Entry 8QHG (X-ray diffraction, 1.91 A resolution); this record covers chain A.

# Chain A
Name: Carbonic anhydrase 2
From: Homo sapiens
UniProtKB: P00918 (CAH2_HUMAN); the author numbering skips numbers that UniProt does not, so the offset changes along the chain: 1-125 = UniProt 1-125; 127-261 = UniProt 126-260
Chain sequence (266 residues; numbered -5 to 261; 1 number in that range is skipped by the numbering (no residue carries it; nothing is unmodelled there); the number before each row is that of its first residue; numbers below 1 keep their minus sign (His-5 is residue -5)):
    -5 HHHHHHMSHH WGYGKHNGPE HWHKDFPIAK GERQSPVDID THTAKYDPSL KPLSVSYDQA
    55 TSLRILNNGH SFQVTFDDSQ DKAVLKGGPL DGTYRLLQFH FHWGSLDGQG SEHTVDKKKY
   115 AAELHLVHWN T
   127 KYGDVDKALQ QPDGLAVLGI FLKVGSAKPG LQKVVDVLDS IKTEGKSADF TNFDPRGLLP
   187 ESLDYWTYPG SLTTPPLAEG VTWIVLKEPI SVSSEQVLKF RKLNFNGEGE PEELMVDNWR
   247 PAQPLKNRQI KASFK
Unresolved in the structure: 0-2
Sequence notes: expression tag (-5 to 0); engineered mutation Ser65 (Ala in P00918), Gln67 (Asn in P00918), Thr69 (Glu in P00918), Leu91 (Ile in P00918), Val131 (Phe130 in P00918), Asp132 (Gly131 in P00918), Leu135 (Val134 in P00918), Glu170 (Lys169 in P00918), Ala204 (Leu203 in P00918), Gly206 (Cys205 in P00918)
Metal / ion sites: Ni2+: His-5, His-3, His-1, Asp132; Zn2+: His94, His96, His119 (together with 2,4-dichloro-5-sulfamoylbenzoic acid)
Residues lining bound ligands: 2,4-dichloro-5-sulfamoylbenzoic acid (V8I): Asn62, His64, Gln67, Gln92, His94, His96, Glu106, His119, Val121, Leu141, Val143, Ser197, Leu198, Thr199, Thr200, Val207, Trp209
Curated features (UniProtKB/Swiss-Prot):
  - active site: His64 (Proton donor/acceptor)
  - binding site (Zn(2+)): His94, His96, His119
  - binding site (substrate): Thr199, Thr200
  - site: Tyr7 (Fine-tunes the proton-transfer properties of H-64), Asn62 (Fine-tunes the proton-transfer properties of H-64), Gln92 (Involved in the binding of some activators, including histamine and L-histidine)
  - modified residue: Ser2 (N-acetylserine), Ser166 (Phosphoserine), Ser173 (Phosphoserine)

# In short
Bound to chain A: 2,4-dichloro-5-sulfamoylbenzoic acid. His-5, His-3, His-1 and Asp132 coordinate Ni2+. The
Zn2+ site is built by His94, His96 and His119. Curated annotation (UniProt) lists active-site residue His64, 3
Zn2+-binding residues and substrate-binding residues Thr199 and Thr200.
Chain A is Carbonic anhydrase 2 (Homo sapiens); the structure, Human Carbonic Anhydrase IX mimic in complex
with Lasamide (2,4-Dichloro 5-sulfamoyl benzoic acid), was determined by X-ray diffraction, deposited together
with 8QH8 and 8QHJ.
